Entry 8G5G (electron microscopy, 2.94 A resolution); this record covers chains A and B of the 7 polymer chains in the assembly.

[Chain A]
Name: Gamma-aminobutyric acid receptor subunit alpha-1
Source organism: Mus musculus
Reference sequence: P62812 (GBRA1_MOUSE); residues -26 to 428 here correspond to UniProt positions 1-455 (UniProt number = residue number + 27)
Sequence (455 residues; row label = number of the first residue in the row; numbers below 1 keep their minus sign (Met-26 is residue -26)):
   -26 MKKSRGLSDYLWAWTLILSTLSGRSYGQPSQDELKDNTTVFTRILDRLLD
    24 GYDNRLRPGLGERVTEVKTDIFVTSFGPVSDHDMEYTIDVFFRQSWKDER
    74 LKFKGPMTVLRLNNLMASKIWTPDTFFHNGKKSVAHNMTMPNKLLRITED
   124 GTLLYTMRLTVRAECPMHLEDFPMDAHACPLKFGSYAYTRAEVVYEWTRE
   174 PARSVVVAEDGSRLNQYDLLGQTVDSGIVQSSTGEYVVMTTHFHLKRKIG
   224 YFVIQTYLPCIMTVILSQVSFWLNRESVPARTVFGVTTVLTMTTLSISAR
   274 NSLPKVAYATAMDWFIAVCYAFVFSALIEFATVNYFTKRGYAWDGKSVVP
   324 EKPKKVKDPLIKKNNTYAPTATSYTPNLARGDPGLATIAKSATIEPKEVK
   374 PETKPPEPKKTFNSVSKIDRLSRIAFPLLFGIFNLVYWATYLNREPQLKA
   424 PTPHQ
Unresolved in the structure: -26 to 8, 319-382, 417-428
Disulfide bonds: Cys138-Cys152
Glycans and other covalent adducts: glycan linked to Asn110
Residues lining bound ligands:
  - gamma-amino-butanoic acid (ABU): Phe64, Arg66, Leu117, Thr129
  - PIO ([(2R)-2-octanoyloxy-3-[oxidanyl-[(1R,2R,3S,4R,5R,6S)-2,3,6-tris(oxidanyl)-4,5-diphosphonooxy-cyclohexyl]oxy-phosphoryl]oxy-propyl] octanoate): Arg248, Ser298, Glu302, Thr305, Val306, Phe309, Lys311, Arg312, Asn386, Ser387, Ser389, Lys390, Ile391, Leu394, Phe399
  - allopregnanolone (Y4B): Ile238, Gln241, Val242, Trp245, Pro400
UniProt features mapped onto this chain:
  - binding site (4-aminobutanoate): Arg66, Thr129
  - glycosylation (N-linked (GlcNAc...) asparagine): Asn10, Asn110
From the paper describing this entry:
  - specificity-determining residues: Ser204 (proposed by the authors, not directly observed)

[Chain B]
Name: Gamma-aminobutyric acid receptor subunit beta-2
Source organism: Mus musculus
Reference sequence: P63137 (GBRB2_MOUSE); residues -23 to 488 here correspond to UniProt positions 1-512 (UniProt number = residue number + 24)
Sequence (512 residues; row label = number of the first residue in the row; numbers below 1 keep their minus sign (Met-23 is residue -23)):
   -23 MWRVRKRGYFGIWSFPLIIAAVCAQSVNDPSNMSLVKETVDRLLKGYDIR
    27 LRPDFGGPPVAVGMNIDIASIDMVSEVNMDYTLTMYFQQAWRDKRLSYNV
    77 IPLNLTLDNRVADQLWVPDTYFLNDKKSFVHGVTVKNRMIRLHPDGTVLY
   127 GLRITTTAACMMDLRRYPLDEQNCTLEIESYGYTTDDIEFYWRGDDNAVT
   177 GVTKIELPQFSIVDYKLITKKVVFSTGSYPRLSLSFKLKRNIGYFILQTY
   227 MPSILITILSWVSFWINYDASAARVALGITTVLTMTTINTHLRETLPKIP
   277 YVKAIDMYLMGCFVFVFMALLEYALVNYIFFGRGPQRQKKAAEKAANANN
   327 EKMRLDVNKMFYKDIKQNGTQYRSLWDPTGDLSPTRRTTNYDFSLYTMDP
   377 HENILLSTLEIKNEMATSEAVMGLGDPRSTMLAYDASSIQYRKAGLPRHS
   427 FGRNALERHVAQKKSRLRRRASQLKITIPDLTDVNAIDRWSRIFFPVVFS
   477 FFNIVYWLYYVN
Unresolved in the structure: -23 to 6, 309-457, 488
Disulfide bonds: Cys136-Cys150
Glycans and other covalent adducts: N-acetylglucosamine (NAG) linked to Asn80; glycan linked to Asn149
Residues lining bound ligands: gamma-amino-butanoic acid (ABU): Tyr97, Glu155, Ser156, Tyr157, Phe200, Thr202, Tyr205
UniProt features mapped onto this chain:
  - binding site (histamine): Tyr97, Ser156, Tyr157, Thr202
  - binding site (4-aminobutanoate): Tyr157, Thr202
  - modified residue: Tyr417 (Phosphotyrosine)
  - glycosylation (N-linked (GlcNAc...) asparagine): Asn8, Asn80, Asn149

[How chain A and chain B interact]
Contacting residue pairs (80):
  Asp26(A) with Lys13(B)
  Asn27(A) with Asp84(B); Arg86(B)
  Arg28(A) with Val16(B); Asp84(B); Val87(B)
  Leu29(A) with Met9(B), hydrophobic; Val12(B), hydrophobic; Lys13(B); Leu83(B), hydrophobic
  Arg30(A) with Met9(B)
  Gly32(A) with Met9(B)
  Leu33(A) with Asn8(B); Met9(B); Val12(B), hydrophobic
  Gly34(A) with Asn8(B); Leu79(B)
  Ser91(A) with Arg86(B), hydrogen bond (backbone-side chain)
  Ile93(A) with Arg86(B)
  Pro96(A) with Thr110(B)
  Asp97(A) with Val111(B)
  Thr98(A) with Val109(B); Thr110(B), hydrogen bond (backbone-side chain)
  Phe99(A) with Tyr62(B); Val109(B); Asn113(B); Arg129(B)
  Phe100(A) with Val109(B), hydrophobic; Arg129(B), hydrogen bond (backbone-side chain)
  His101(A) with Arg129(B)
  Gly103(A) with His107(B), hydrogen bond (backbone-side chain); Arg129(B), hydrogen bond (backbone-side chain)
  Lys104(A) with His107(B), hydrogen bond (backbone-side chain); Thr131(B)
  Ser106(A) with Val109(B)
  Val107(A) with Val109(B)
  Ala108(A) with Val109(B)
  Met130(A) with Thr110(B)
  Leu132(A) with Val109(B), hydrophobic
  Glu137(A) with Asp48(B)
  Tyr159(A) with Tyr62(B), hydrophobic; Arg114(B); Met115(B), hydrophobic; Gly127(B); Leu128(B), hydrogen bond (side chain-backbone); Arg129(B)
  Ala160(A) with Thr82(B); Arg117(B), hydrogen bond (backbone-side chain)
  Tyr161(A) with Thr82(B)
  Glu165(A) with Thr82(B), hydrogen bond
  Ser205(A) with Asp43(B), hydrogen bond
  Thr206(A) with Arg117(B), hydrogen bond
  Tyr209(A) with Met115(B)
  Val251(A) with Ala246(B), hydrophobic
  Pro252(A) with Ala249(B), hydrophobic
  Thr255(A) with Ala249(B)
  Val259(A) with Leu253(B), hydrophobic; Thr256(B)
  Val262(A) with Leu235(B), hydrophobic
  Leu263(A) with Thr260(B)
  Ile270(A) with Gln224(B)
  Arg273(A) with Tyr220(B); Leu223(B); Gln224(B)
  Lys278(A) with Pro184(B); Gln185(B), hydrogen bond (backbone-backbone); Tyr220(B); Gln224(B)
  Val279(A) with Pro184(B); Tyr220(B)
  Ala280(A) with Pro184(B), hydrogen bond (backbone-backbone)
  Ala282(A) with Leu223(B), hydrophobic
  Tyr293(A) with Leu231(B)
  Phe297(A) with Leu231(B); Ile234(B), hydrophobic; Leu235(B)
  Leu300(A) with Leu235(B), hydrophobic
  Ala304(A) with Trp241(B), hydrophobic
  Asn307(A) with Ile242(B)
  Tyr308(A) with Arg468(B), hydrogen bond
Other interface residues (no listed pair), chain A (58 interface residues in all): Gly24, Glu35, Asp56, Phe65, Thr95, Lys105, Thr162, Thr266, Asp286
Other interface residues (no listed pair), chain B (56 interface residues in all): Ser7, Leu20, Met49, Gln64, Asn80, Leu81, Gln90, Phe105, Asn217, Pro228, Ile232, Val238, Ala248, His267

[Overview]
58 residues of chain A face 56 of chain B across their interface; the contacts include 14 hydrogen bonds.
Polar pairs include Ser91(A)-Arg86(B), Thr98(A)-Thr110(B) and Phe100(A)-Arg129(B). Ligands of chain A:
compound PIO, allopregnanolone and gamma-amino-butanoic acid. Ligands of chain B: gamma-amino-butanoic acid.
Covalently linked N-acetylglucosamine: at Asn110(A). From the paper: the specificity determinant Ser204(A).
Here chain A is Gamma-aminobutyric acid receptor subunit alpha-1 and chain B is Gamma-aminobutyric acid
receptor subunit beta-2, both from Mus musculus. Entry 8G5G (Native GABA-A receptor from the mouse brain,
meta-alpha1-alpha3-beta2-gamma2 subtype, in complex with GABA, Zolpidem, and endogenous ...) was determined by
electron microscopy (same publication as 8FOI, 8G4N, 8G4O, 8G4X, 8G5F and 8G5H).
